8D3M - chains A and I of the 9 polymer chains in the assembly; structure by electron microscopy, 3.41 A resolution.

Chain A:
Protein: CRISPR-associated endonuclease Cas1
Organism: Alkalihalobacillus halodurans C-125
Notes: EC 3.1.-.-
UniProt: Q9KFX9 (Q9KFX9_ALKHC); numbering as in UniProt (aligned over 1-343)
Chain sequence (343 residues; row label = number of the first residue in the row):
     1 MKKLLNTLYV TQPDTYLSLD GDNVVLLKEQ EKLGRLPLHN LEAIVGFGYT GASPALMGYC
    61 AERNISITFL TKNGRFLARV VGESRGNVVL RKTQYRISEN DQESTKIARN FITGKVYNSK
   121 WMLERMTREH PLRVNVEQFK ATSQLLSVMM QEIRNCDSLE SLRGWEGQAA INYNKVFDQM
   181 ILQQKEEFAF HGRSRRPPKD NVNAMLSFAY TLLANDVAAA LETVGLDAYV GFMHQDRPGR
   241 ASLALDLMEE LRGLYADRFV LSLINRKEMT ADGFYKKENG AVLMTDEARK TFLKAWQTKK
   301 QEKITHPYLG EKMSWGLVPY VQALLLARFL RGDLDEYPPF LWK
What the authors report for this chain:
  - catalytic residues: Glu166 (proposed by the authors, not directly observed)

Chain I:
Protein: CRISPR-associated exonuclease Cas4
Organism: Alkalihalobacillus halodurans C-125
Notes: EC 3.1.12.1
UniProt: A0A4Y7WTW2 (A0A4Y7WTW2_ALKHA); numbering as in UniProt (aligned over 3-219)
Chain sequence (218 residues; numbered 2 to 219; the number before each row is that of its first residue):
     2 ASNEEDRYLM LSGLQHFQFC KRQWALIHIE QQWEENVRTI EGQHLHKKAD QPFMKEKRGS
    62 KLTVRAMPIQ SKNLQISGIC DVVEFVQDSE GIELSGVSGS YKAFPVEYKR GKPKKGDEDI
   122 VQLVAQAMCL EEMLVCRIDK GYLFYNEIKH RVEVPITDAL RDKVVQMAKE MHHYYENRHT
   182 PKVKTGPFCN NCSLQSICLP KLMNKRSVKR YIEGRLSE
Differences from the reference sequence: expression tag (2); conflict Met11 (Leu in A0A4Y7WTW2), Ser101 (Cys in A0A4Y7WTW2)
Metal / ion sites: 4Fe-4S cluster Fe: Cys21, Cys190, Cys193, Cys199; Mn2+: Asp82, Tyr109 (shared with 1 residue of chain H)
Ligand contacts: 4Fe-4S cluster (SF4): Phe20, Cys21, Arg23, Gln24, Val184, Phe189, Cys190, Cys193, Leu195, Cys199, Pro201
What the authors report for this chain:
  - mutagenesis - Q44A, S194A: decreased catalytic activity
  - mutagenesis - Q16A, Q24A: abolished catalytic activity
  - specificity-determining residues: Gln16, Gln24
  - mutagenesis - K206A/R207A/K210A/R211A: unchanged catalytic activity on HSI substrate

Chain A / chain I interface:
Pairs across the interface - 27 pairs, chain A then chain I:
  Arg163(A) with Ala2(I), hydrogen bond (side chain-backbone); Ser3(I), hydrogen bond (side chain-backbone)
  Arg195(A) with Glu6(I), salt bridge
  Arg196(A) with Gln71(I); Ser78(I), hydrogen bond
  Pro197(A) with Pro69(I), hydrophobic
  His234(A) with Ser3(I)
  Asp236(A) with Arg179(I), hydrogen bond (backbone-side chain)
  Arg237(A) with Asp7(I), salt bridge; Arg8(I); Tyr9(I)
  Pro238(A) with Ile30(I); Gln32(I); Tyr176(I)
  Gly239(A) with Gln32(I)
  Arg240(A) with Asp7(I), salt bridge
  Tyr275(A) with Phe54(I), hydrophobic
  Lys277(A) with Arg66(I); Ser96(I)
  Glu278(A) with Val65(I); Leu95(I); Ser96(I), hydrogen bond (backbone-backbone)
  Asn279(A) with Met68(I); Pro69(I), hydrogen bond (side chain-backbone); Met134(I)
  Leu283(A) with Phe54(I), hydrophobic
  Met284(A) with Phe54(I)
Interface residues without a listed pair, chain A (17 interface residues in all): Gly280
Interface residues without a listed pair, chain I (24 interface residues in all): Leu63, Ile70, Phe86, Val98

In short:
17 residues of chain A face 24 of chain I across their interface; the contacts include 6 hydrogen bonds and 3
salt bridges. Polar contacts include Arg195(A)-Glu6(I), Arg237(A)-Asp7(I) and Arg240(A)-Asp7(I). The paper
reports the catalytic residue Glu166(A); Q44A and S194A of chain I reduce catalytic activity; 5 substitutions
were tested in all.
Chain A is CRISPR-associated endonuclease Cas1 and chain I is CRISPR-associated exonuclease Cas4, both from
Alkalihalobacillus halodurans C-125; the structure, Type I-C Cas4-Cas1-Cas2 complex bound to a PAM/Processed
prespacer, was determined by electron microscopy (same publication as 8D3L, 8D3P and 8D3Q).
